PDB entry 2BDY | X-ray diffraction, 1.61 A resolution | chains A and B

== Chain A ==
Protein: Thrombin
Source organism: Homo sapiens
Notes: EC 3.4.21.5; fragment: Heavy and light chain, residues 334-622
UniProt: P00734 (THRB_HUMAN); the construct has insertions or renumbered stretches relative to UniProt, so the offset changes along the chain: 7-183 = UniProt 334-510; 185-289 = UniProt 518-622
Amino-acid sequence (289 residues; each row starts with the number of its first residue; note: 1 number in that range is skipped by the numbering (no residue carries it; nothing is unmodelled there); a row labelled like 183A-183G holds insertion residues (183A, then the next letters in order)):
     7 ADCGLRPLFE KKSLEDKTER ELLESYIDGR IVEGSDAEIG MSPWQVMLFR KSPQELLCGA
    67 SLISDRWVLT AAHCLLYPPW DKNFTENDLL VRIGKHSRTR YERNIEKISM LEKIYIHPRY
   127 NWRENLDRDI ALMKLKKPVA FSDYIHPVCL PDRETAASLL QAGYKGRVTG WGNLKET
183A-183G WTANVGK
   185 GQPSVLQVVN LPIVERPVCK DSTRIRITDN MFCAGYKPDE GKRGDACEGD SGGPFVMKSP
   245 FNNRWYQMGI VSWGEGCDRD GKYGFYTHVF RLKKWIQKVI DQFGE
Disordered / not traced: 34-36, 183A-183G, 287-289
Disulfides: Cys9-Cys155, Cys64-Cys80, Cys203-Cys217, Cys231-Cys261
Bound ions: Na+: Arg263, Lys266
Residues lining bound ligands: UNB (N-(4-carbamimidoyl-benzyl)-2-[2-hydroxy-6-methyl-3-(naphthalene-1-sulfonylamino)-phenyl]-acetamide): His79, Tyr83, Trp86, Glu130, Asn131, Leu132, Ile209, Asp229, Ala230, Cys231, Glu232, Ser235, Val255, Ser256, Trp257, Gly258, Glu259, Gly260, Cys261, Gly268
UniProt features mapped onto this chain:
  - region: Ala218 to Val240 (High affinity receptor-binding region which is also known as the TP508 peptide)
  - active site (Charge relay system): His79, Asp135, Ser235
  - site: Arg36, Ile37 (Cleavage)
  - glycosylation: Asn89 (N-linked (GlcNAc...) (complex) asparagine)

== Chain B ==
Protein: Hirudin IIIB'
Source organism: Hirudo medicinalis
UniProt: P28511 (ITHK_HIRME); residues 355-364 here correspond to UniProt positions 55-64 (UniProt number = residue number - 300)
Amino-acid sequence (10 residues; row label = number of the first residue in the row):
   355 DFEEIPEEYL
Modified residues: Tyr363 (o-sulfo-l-tyrosine; TYS)
UniProt features mapped onto this chain:
  - region: Asp355 to Leu364 (Interaction with fibrinogen-binding exosite of thrombin)
  - modified residue: Tyr363 (Sulfotyrosine)

== Chain A / chain B interface ==
Residue-residue contacts - 24 pairs, chain A then chain B:
  Phe55(A) - Phe356(B)  hydrophobic
  Lys57(A) - Leu364(B)
  Gln60(A) - Phe356(B)
  Gln60(A) - Glu357(B)
  Gln60(A) - Glu358(B)  hydrogen bond
  Gln60(A) - Ile359(B)
  Glu61(A) - Phe356(B)
  Leu62(A) - Phe356(B)
  Leu96(A) - Ile359(B)  hydrophobic
  Leu96(A) - Tyr363(B)
  Arg98(A) - Ile359(B)
  Arg104(A) - Asp355(B)  salt bridge
  Arg104(A) - Phe356(B)
  Thr105(A) - Asp355(B)
  Thr105(A) - Phe356(B)
  Thr105(A) - Glu357(B)  hydrogen bond (backbone-backbone)
  Arg106(A) - Glu357(B)  salt bridge
  Tyr107(A) - Glu357(B)  hydrogen bond (backbone-side chain)
  Tyr107(A) - Pro360(B)
  Tyr107(A) - Tyr363(B)
  Glu112(A) - Tyr363(B)
  Lys113(A) - Tyr363(B)
  Ile114(A) - Ile359(B)  hydrophobic
  Ile114(A) - Tyr363(B)
Also at the interface, not in a pair above, chain A (16 interface residues in all): Met53, Met116

== Overview ==
16 residues of chain A face 8 of chain B across their interface; the contacts include 3 hydrogen bonds and 2
salt bridges. Polar pairs include Arg104(A)-Asp355(B), Arg106(A)-Glu357(B) and Gln60(A)-Glu358(B). Ligands of
chain A: compound UNB. From UniProt: 3 active-site residues on chain A.
Here chain A is Thrombin (Homo sapiens) and chain B is Hirudin IIIB' (Hirudo medicinalis). Entry 2BDY
(thrombin in complex with inhibitor) was determined by X-ray diffraction.
